1QSC - chains A and B of the 6 polymer chains in the assembly; structure by X-ray diffraction, 2.40 A resolution.

[Chain A (and B)]
Molecule: Tnf receptor associated factor 2
From: Homo sapiens
Notes: fragment: traf domain; chain B of this document is another copy of the same molecule, construct and numbering; everything in this record applies to it too
Reference sequence: Q12933 (TRAF2_HUMAN); residues 311-501 here = UniProt positions 311-501
Sequence (191 residues; each row starts with the number of its first residue):
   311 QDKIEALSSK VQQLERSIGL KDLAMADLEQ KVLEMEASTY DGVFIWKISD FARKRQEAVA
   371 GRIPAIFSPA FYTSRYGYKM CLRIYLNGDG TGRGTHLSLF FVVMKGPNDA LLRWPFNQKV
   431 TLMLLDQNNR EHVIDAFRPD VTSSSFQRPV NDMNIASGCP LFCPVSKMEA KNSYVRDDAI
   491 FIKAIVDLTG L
Disordered / not traced: 311-322
Modified positions: Mse335, Mse345, Mse390, Mse414, Mse433, Mse463, Mse478 (selenomethionine; parent Met)
Construct notes: conflict Ala362 (Pro in Q12933), Arg365 (Leu in Q12933)
From the paper describing this entry:
  - self-association interface (contacts with another copy of this molecule); pairs are residue here / residue on that copy: Ile355-Tyr386 (hydrophobic contact), Lys357-Pro417 (hydrogen bond), Lys331, Thr349, Ile355, Arg385, Tyr386, Asn418, Ala420, Leu421, Leu435, Gln437, Phe491
  - conformationally variable residues (order/disorder transition): Gln311 to Gln322
  - contacts within the chain: Phe377-Arg393, Arg393-Tyr395

[Chain A / chain B interface]
Contacting residue pairs (30; chain A residue first):
  Ser327(A) - Ile328(B)
  Lys331(A) - Asp332(B)  salt bridge
  Ala334(A) - Glu339(B)
  Mse335(A) - Mse335(B)  hydrophobic
  Leu338(A) - Mse335(B)
  Leu338(A) - Leu338(B)  hydrophobic
  Leu338(A) - Glu339(B)
  Leu338(A) - Val342(B)  hydrophobic
  Lys341(A) - Val342(B)
  Lys341(A) - Glu346(B)
  Val342(A) - Val342(B)  hydrophobic
  Mse345(A) - Val342(B)
  Mse345(A) - Mse345(B)  hydrophobic
  Mse345(A) - Glu346(B)
  Arg385(A) - Glu346(B)  hydrogen bond (side chain-backbone)
  Arg385(A) - Ala347(B)  hydrogen bond (side chain-backbone)
  Arg385(A) - Ser348(B)  hydrogen bond (side chain-backbone)
  Arg385(A) - Thr349(B)
  Tyr386(A) - Ala347(B)
  Tyr386(A) - Thr349(B)
  Tyr386(A) - Val353(B)
  Tyr386(A) - Phe354(B)
  Tyr386(A) - Ile355(B)  hydrogen bond (side chain-backbone)
  Pro417(A) - Lys357(B)  hydrogen bond (backbone-side chain)
  Pro417(A) - Phe491(B)
  Asn418(A) - Ile355(B)
  Asn418(A) - Phe491(B)
  Ala420(A) - Gln437(B)
  Leu421(A) - Leu435(B)  hydrophobic
  Leu421(A) - Phe491(B)  hydrophobic
Interface residues without a listed pair, chain A (15 interface residues in all): Ile328

[Summary]
The interface between chain A and chain B involves 15 residues on one side and 18 on the other, with 5
hydrogen bonds and 1 salt bridge. Among the polar pairs are Lys331(A)-Asp332(B), Arg385(A)-Glu346(B) and
Arg385(A)-Ala347(B). The paper reports conformational variability at Gln311(A); a self-association interface
involving Lys331(A), Thr349(A) and Ile355(A) among others.
Chain A and chain B are both Tnf receptor associated factor 2 (Homo sapiens); the structure, Crystal structure
of the traf domain of TRAF2 in a complex with a peptide from the ..., was determined by X-ray diffraction.
